Entry 4DL7 (X-ray diffraction, 1.97 A resolution); this record covers chains A and P of the 3 polymer chains in the assembly.

[Chain A]
Name: DNA polymerase eta
Organism: Homo sapiens
Notes: EC 2.7.7.7
UniProt: Q9Y253 (POLH_HUMAN); residue numbers follow UniProt; this construct covers 1-432
Amino-acid sequence (435 residues; row label = number of the first residue in the row; numbers below 1 keep their minus sign (Gly-2 is residue -2)):
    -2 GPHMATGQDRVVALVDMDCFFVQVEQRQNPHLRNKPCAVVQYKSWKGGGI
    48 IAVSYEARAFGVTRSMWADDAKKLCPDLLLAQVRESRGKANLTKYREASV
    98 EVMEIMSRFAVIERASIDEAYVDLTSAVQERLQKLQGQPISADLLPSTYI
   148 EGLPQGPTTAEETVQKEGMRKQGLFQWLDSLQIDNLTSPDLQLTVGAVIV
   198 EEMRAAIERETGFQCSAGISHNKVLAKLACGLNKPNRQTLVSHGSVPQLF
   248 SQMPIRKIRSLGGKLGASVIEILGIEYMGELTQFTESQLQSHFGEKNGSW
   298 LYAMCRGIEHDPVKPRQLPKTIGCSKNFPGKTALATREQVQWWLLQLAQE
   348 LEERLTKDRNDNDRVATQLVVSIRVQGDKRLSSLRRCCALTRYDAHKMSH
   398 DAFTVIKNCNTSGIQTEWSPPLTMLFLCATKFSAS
Not modelled in the structure: 154-159, 410-412
Differences from the reference sequence: expression tag (-2 to 0)
Small-molecule neighbours: DZ4 (2'-deoxy-5'-O-[(R)-hydroxy{[(R)-hydroxy(phosphonooxy)phosphoryl]amino}phosphoryl]adenosine): Ser257, Leu262, Lys293, Asn294, Trp297
Swiss-Prot annotation at these positions:
  - binding site (Mg(2+)): Asp13, Met14, Asp115, Glu116
  - binding site (Mn(2+)): Asp13, Met14, Asp115, Glu116
  - binding site (a 2'-deoxyribonucleoside 5'-triphosphate): Arg61
Reported in the primary citation:
  - conformationally variable residues (side-chain flip): Asp13, Asp115, Glu116
  - catalytic residues: Asp13, Asp115, Glu116
  - mutagenesis - W297A: decreased catalytic activity

[Chain P]
Molecule: 9-nt DNA strand
Sequence (9 nucleotides; numbered 1 to 9; the number before each row is that of its first residue):
     1 TAGTGACCG

[Interface between chain A and chain P]
Residue-residue contacts - 19 pairs, chain A then chain P:
  Arg61(A) with DG9(P), base contact
  Lys224(A) with DG9(P), salt bridge to the phosphate
  Arg256(A) with DC8(P), phosphate contact
  Ser257(A) with DC7(P), phosphate contact; DC8(P), hydrogen bond to the phosphate
  Leu258(A) with DC8(P), hydrogen bond to the phosphate
  Gly259(A) with DC8(P), hydrogen bond to the phosphate
  Gly260(A) with DC7(P), phosphate contact; DC8(P), phosphate contact
  Lys261(A) with DA6(P), salt bridge to the phosphate; DC7(P), hydrogen bond to the phosphate
  Leu262(A) with DC7(P), hydrogen bond to the phosphate
  Gln365(A) with DA2(P), hydrogen bond to the phosphate
  Arg377(A) with DG5(P), phosphate contact
  Arg382(A) with DG3(P), base contact; DT4(P), hydrogen bond to the phosphate
  Arg383(A) with DG3(P), salt bridge to the phosphate
  Cys384(A) with DG3(P), phosphate contact
  Lys428(A) with DA2(P), phosphate contact
Interface residues without a listed pair, chain A (17 interface residues in all): Ile255, Leu381

[In short]
17 residues of chain A face 8 of chain P across their interface, with 7 hydrogen bonds and 3 salt bridges.
Polar pairs include Ser257(A)-DC8(P), Leu258(A)-DC8(P) and Gly259(A)-DC8(P). Ligands of chain A: compound DZ4.
The paper reports catalytic residues Asp13(A), Asp115(A) and Glu116(A); W297A of chain A reduces catalytic
activity.
Here chain A is DNA polymerase eta (Homo sapiens) and chain P is a 9-nt DNA strand. Entry 4DL7 (Human DNA
polymerase eta fails to extend primer 2 nucleotide after cisplatin crosslink (Pt-GG4)) was determined by X-ray
diffraction together with 4DL2, 4DL3, 4DL4, 4DL5 and 4DL6 from the same study.
